Entry 7UPO (X-ray diffraction, 2.10 A resolution); this record covers chains A and B of the 3 polymer chains in the assembly.

== Chain A ==
Molecule: DHT03 protein A
From: synthetic construct
Sequence (75 residues; numbered -2 to 72; the number before each row is that of its first residue; numbers below 1 keep their minus sign (Gly-2 is residue -2)):
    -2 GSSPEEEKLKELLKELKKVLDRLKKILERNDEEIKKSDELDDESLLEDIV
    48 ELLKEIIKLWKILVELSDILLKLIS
Disordered / not traced: -2

== Chain B ==
Molecule: DHT03 protein B
From: synthetic construct
Sequence (78 residues; each row starts with the number of its first residue; numbers below 1 keep their minus sign (Ser-1 is residue -1)):
    -1 SSPVDEIDKEVKKLEEEAKKSQEEVERLKQEVEKASKAGLDHEGDSRIFK
    49 KIHDVVTKQIKVIIRLIEVYVRLVEIIL

== Chain A / chain B interface ==
Contacting residue pairs (29):
  Leu6(A) - Val72(B)  hydrophobic
  Leu6(A) - Leu76(B)  hydrophobic
  Lys7(A) - Leu76(B)
  Leu10(A) - Val69(B)  hydrophobic
  Leu10(A) - Glu73(B)
  Leu13(A) - Ile65(B)  hydrophobic
  Leu13(A) - Val69(B)  hydrophobic
  Lys14(A) - Val69(B)
  Lys14(A) - Glu73(B)  salt bridge
  Leu17(A) - Ile65(B)  hydrophobic
  Leu20(A) - Ile62(B)  hydrophobic
  Lys21(A) - Ile62(B)
  Lys21(A) - Glu66(B)  salt bridge
  Leu24(A) - Ile58(B)  hydrophobic
  Asp28(A) - His51(B)  salt bridge
  Ile31(A) - Phe47(B)  hydrophobic
  Ile31(A) - Lys48(B)
  Ile31(A) - His51(B)
  Asp35(A) - Ser44(B)  hydrogen bond (backbone-side chain)
  Glu36(A) - His40(B)
  Leu37(A) - Ser44(B)
  Leu37(A) - Phe47(B)  hydrophobic
  Leu42(A) - Phe47(B)  hydrophobic
  Leu56(A) - Ile65(B)  hydrophobic
  Trp57(A) - Ile61(B)  hydrophobic
  Leu60(A) - Ile65(B)  hydrophobic
  Leu67(A) - Tyr68(B)
  Leu67(A) - Val72(B)  hydrophobic
  Leu67(A) - Ile75(B)  hydrophobic
Other interface residues (no listed pair), chain A (27 interface residues in all): Glu3, Asn27, Ser34, Leu49, Leu63, Ser64, Leu70, Ile71
Other interface residues (no listed pair), chain B (18 interface residues in all): Asp52, Lys59

== Overview ==
The interface between chain A and chain B involves 27 residues on one side and 18 on the other, with 1
hydrogen bond and 3 salt bridges. Among the polar pairs are Lys14(A)-Glu73(B), Lys21(A)-Glu66(B) and
Asp28(A)-His51(B).
Here chain A is DHT03 protein A and chain B is DHT03 protein B, both from synthetic construct. Entry 7UPO
(Crystal structure of designed heterotrimeric assembly DHT03) was determined by X-ray diffraction (same
publication as 7UPP and 7UPQ).
